Entry 1B70 (X-ray diffraction, 2.70 A resolution); this record covers chains A and B.

== Chain A ==
Molecule: Phenylalanyl-tRNA synthetase
Source organism: Thermus thermophilus
Notes: EC 6.1.1.20; fragment: alpha subunit
Reference sequence: P27001 (SYFA_THETH); numbering as in UniProt (aligned over 1-350)
Amino-acid sequence (350 residues; each row starts with the number of its first residue):
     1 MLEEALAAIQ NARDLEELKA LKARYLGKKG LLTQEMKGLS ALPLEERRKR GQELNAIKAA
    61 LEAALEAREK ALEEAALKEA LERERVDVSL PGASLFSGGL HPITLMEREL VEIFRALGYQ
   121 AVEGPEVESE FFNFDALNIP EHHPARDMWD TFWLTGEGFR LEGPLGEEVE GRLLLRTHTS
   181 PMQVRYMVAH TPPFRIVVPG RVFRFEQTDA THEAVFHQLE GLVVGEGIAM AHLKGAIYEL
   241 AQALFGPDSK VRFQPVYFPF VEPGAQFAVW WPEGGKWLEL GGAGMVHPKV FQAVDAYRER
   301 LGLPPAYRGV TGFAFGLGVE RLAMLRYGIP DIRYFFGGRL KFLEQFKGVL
Unresolved in the structure: 1-85

== Chain B ==
Molecule: Phenylalanyl-tRNA synthetase
Source organism: Thermus thermophilus
Notes: EC 6.1.1.20; fragment: beta subunit
Reference sequence: P27002 (SYFB_THETH); residue numbers follow UniProt; this construct covers 1-785
Amino-acid sequence (785 residues; row label = number of the first residue in the row):
     1 MRVPFSWLKA YVPELESPEV LEERLAGLGF ETDRIERVFP IPRGVVFARV LEAHPIPGTR
    61 LKRLVLDAGR TVEVVSGAEN ARKGIGVALA LPGTELPGLG QKVGERVIQG VRSFGMALSP
   121 RELGVGEYGG GLLEFPEDAL PPGTPLSEAW PEEVVLDLEV TPNRPDALGL LGLARDLHAL
   181 GYALVEPEAA LKAEALPLPF ALKVEDPEGA PHFTLGYAFG LRVAPSPLWM QRALFAAGMR
   241 PINNVVDVTN YVMLERAQPM HAFDLRFVGE GIAVRRAREG ERLKTLDGVE RTLHPEDLVI
   301 AGWRGEESFP LGLAGVMGGA ESEVREDTEA IALEVACFDP VSIRKTARRH GLRTEASHRF
   361 ERGVDPLGQV PAQRRALSLL QALAGARVAE ALLEAGSPKP PEAIPFRPEY ANRLLGTSYP
   421 EAEQIAILKR LGCRVEGEGP TYRVTPPSHR LDLRLEEDLV EEVARIQGYE TIPLALPAFF
   481 PAPDNRGVEA PYRKEQRLRE VLSGLGFQEV YTYSFMDPED ARRFRLDPPR LLLLNPLAPE
   541 KAALRTHLFP GLVRVLKENL DLDRPERALL FEVGRVFRER EETHLAGLLF GEGVGLPWAK
   601 ERLSGYFLLK GYLEALFARL GLAFRVEAQA FPFLHPGVSG RVLVEGEEVG FLGALHPEIA
   661 QELELPPVHL FELRLPLPDK PLAFQDPSRH PAAFRDLAVV VPAPTPYGEV EALVREAAGP
   721 YLESLALFDL YQGPPLPEGH KSLAFHLRFR HPKRTLRDEE VEEAVSRVAE ALRARGFGLR
   781 GLDTP
Unresolved in the structure: 776-785
Swiss-Prot annotation at these positions:
  - binding site (Mg(2+)): D452, D458, E461, E462

== Chain A / chain B interface ==
Residue-residue contacts - 184 pairs, chain A then chain B:
  L90(A) - W598(B)  hydrophobic
  P91(A) - P597(B)  hydrophobic
  P91(A) - W598(B)  hydrogen bond (backbone-side chain)
  G92(A) - P597(B)
  A93(A) - G595(B)
  S94(A) - R567(B)  hydrogen bond (backbone-side chain)
  S94(A) - G593(B)
  S94(A) - V594(B)
  S94(A) - G595(B)  hydrogen bond (backbone-backbone)
  S94(A) - R602(B)  hydrogen bond
  L95(A) - R567(B)
  F96(A) - L505(B)
  F96(A) - G506(B)
  F96(A) - R567(B)
  F96(A) - L569(B)  hydrophobic
  F96(A) - V594(B)  hydrophobic
  F96(A) - Y612(B)
  S97(A) - G506(B)
  G98(A) - S503(B)
  G98(A) - G506(B)
  G98(A) - F507(B)
  G98(A) - Q508(B)
  G99(A) - S503(B)
  G99(A) - F507(B)  hydrogen bond (backbone-backbone)
  G99(A) - Q508(B)  hydrogen bond (backbone-side chain)
  G99(A) - E509(B)  hydrogen bond (backbone-backbone)
  L100(A) - R499(B)
  L100(A) - S503(B)
  L100(A) - Q508(B)
  L100(A) - E509(B)
  H101(A) - E509(B)  hydrogen bond (backbone-side chain)
  H101(A) - Y511(B)
  I103(A) - Y511(B)  hydrophobic
  T104(A) - E509(B)  hydrogen bond
  T104(A) - Y511(B)  hydrogen bond
  E107(A) - Y492(B)  hydrogen bond
  E107(A) - Q496(B)
  E107(A) - R499(B)  salt bridge
  R108(A) - E500(B)  salt bridge
  V111(A) - Y492(B)
  R115(A) - E489(B)  salt bridge
  R115(A) - R493(B)
  Y119(A) - E489(B)
  Q120(A) - N485(B)
  Q120(A) - R486(B)
  Q120(A) - V488(B)
  Q120(A) - E489(B)
  A121(A) - E489(B)  hydrogen bond (backbone-side chain)
  A121(A) - Y492(B)  hydrophobic
  V122(A) - V488(B)  hydrophobic
  E123(A) - Y492(B)
  E123(A) - E495(B)
  E123(A) - R575(B)  salt bridge
  G124(A) - R575(B)  hydrogen bond (backbone-side chain)
  P125(A) - E581(B)
  E126(A) - S514(B)  hydrogen bond
  E126(A) - R575(B)
  E126(A) - F577(B)
  E126(A) - E581(B)  hydrogen bond (backbone-side chain)
  V127(A) - L544(B)  hydrophobic
  V127(A) - F577(B)  hydrophobic
  V127(A) - E581(B)  hydrogen bond (backbone-side chain)
  H142(A) - V341(B)
  H142(A) - R344(B)  hydrogen bond (backbone-side chain)
  H142(A) - K345(B)
  P144(A) - P162(B)  hydrophobic
  P144(A) - R362(B)
  D147(A) - R348(B)  salt bridge
  M148(A) - P162(B)  hydrophobic
  T151(A) - N535(B)  hydrogen bond (backbone-side chain)
  F152(A) - L533(B)  hydrophobic
  F152(A) - N535(B)
  F152(A) - L537(B)  hydrophobic
  W153(A) - L533(B)
  W153(A) - L534(B)  hydrogen bond (backbone-backbone)
  W153(A) - N535(B)  hydrogen bond (backbone-side chain)
  L154(A) - L532(B)
  L154(A) - L534(B)
  T155(A) - R530(B)
  T155(A) - L531(B)
  T155(A) - L532(B)  hydrogen bond (backbone-backbone)
  T155(A) - L534(B)
  G156(A) - R530(B)
  E157(A) - R530(B)
  G158(A) - R530(B)
  G158(A) - E579(B)
  F159(A) - R530(B)
  F159(A) - L531(B)  hydrophobic
  F159(A) - R578(B)
  F159(A) - E579(B)
  F159(A) - R580(B)
  F159(A) - E581(B)
  R160(A) - E579(B)  salt bridge
  R160(A) - R580(B)
  E162(A) - R580(B)  salt bridge
  E168(A) - R580(B)  salt bridge
  Y186(A) - N485(B)  hydrogen bond
  Y186(A) - V488(B)
  H190(A) - D484(B)
  H190(A) - N485(B)
  T191(A) - A482(B)
  T191(A) - D484(B)  hydrogen bond (backbone-side chain)
  T191(A) - N485(B)  hydrogen bond (backbone-side chain)
  P192(A) - A482(B)
  P193(A) - F479(B)  hydrophobic
  P193(A) - F480(B)
  P193(A) - P481(B)
  P193(A) - A482(B)  hydrogen bond (backbone-backbone)
  P193(A) - N485(B)  hydrogen bond (backbone-side chain)
  F194(A) - F479(B)
  F194(A) - N485(B)
  R195(A) - P477(B)  hydrogen bond (side chain-backbone)
  R195(A) - F479(B)
  P199(A) - Y492(B)  hydrophobic
  R201(A) - T512(B)
  R201(A) - S514(B)  hydrogen bond
  R201(A) - R545(B)
  F205(A) - N535(B)
  F205(A) - P536(B)
  F205(A) - L537(B)  hydrophobic
  E213(A) - Y513(B)  hydrogen bond
  A214(A) - L537(B)  hydrophobic
  V215(A) - Y513(B)  hydrophobic
  A229(A) - R413(B)
  A229(A) - L414(B)
  A229(A) - L415(B)
  A229(A) - G416(B)
  M230(A) - L414(B)  hydrogen bond (backbone-backbone)
  M230(A) - L415(B)  hydrogen bond (backbone-backbone)
  A231(A) - L415(B)  hydrogen bond (backbone-backbone)
  A231(A) - I472(B)  hydrophobic
  A231(A) - P473(B)
  A231(A) - A475(B)  hydrogen bond (backbone-backbone)
  H232(A) - A475(B)
  H232(A) - L476(B)
  H232(A) - P477(B)
  K234(A) - Y469(B)  hydrogen bond (side chain-backbone)
  K234(A) - E470(B)  hydrogen bond (side chain-backbone)
  K234(A) - I472(B)  hydrogen bond (side chain-backbone)
  K234(A) - P473(B)
  K234(A) - L474(B)
  G235(A) - L474(B)
  G235(A) - A475(B)
  G235(A) - L476(B)
  A236(A) - L476(B)
  Y238(A) - L474(B)  hydrophobic
  F253(A) - Y469(B)
  Q254(A) - A26(B)  hydrogen bond (side chain-backbone)
  Q254(A) - Y469(B)
  P255(A) - A26(B)
  P255(A) - G27(B)
  P255(A) - G29(B)
  P255(A) - Y469(B)  hydrophobic
  Y257(A) - T161(B)
  Y257(A) - N163(B)
  E262(A) - E457(B)
  E262(A) - D458(B)
  E262(A) - E461(B)
  P263(A) - E461(B)
  P263(A) - Y469(B)
  G264(A) - E461(B)  hydrogen bond (backbone-side chain)
  G264(A) - Y469(B)  hydrogen bond (backbone-side chain)
  A265(A) - Y469(B)  hydrophobic
  Q266(A) - E31(B)  hydrogen bond
  M285(A) - L414(B)  hydrophobic
  H287(A) - L455(B)
  P288(A) - E457(B)
  T311(A) - L414(B)
  F336(A) - Y511(B)
  F336(A) - T512(B)
  F336(A) - Y513(B)  hydrophobic
  G338(A) - V555(B)
  G338(A) - N559(B)  hydrogen bond (backbone-side chain)
  R339(A) - N559(B)
  R339(A) - L562(B)
  R339(A) - D563(B)  salt bridge
  L340(A) - Q508(B)
  L340(A) - N559(B)  hydrogen bond (backbone-side chain)
  K341(A) - D563(B)  salt bridge
  K341(A) - P565(B)
  L343(A) - Q508(B)
  L343(A) - E509(B)
  L343(A) - V510(B)  hydrophobic
  K347(A) - Q508(B)
Other interface residues (no listed pair), chain A (101 interface residues in all): H143, L161, L175, R176, F203, E206, Q207, T208, H217, V223, G227, I228, E239, V256, E279, F335, E344
Other interface residues (no listed pair), chain B (97 interface residues in all): L28, P340, E361, R465, A478, G487, F515, E558, A568, L570, F571, L589, L596

== In short ==
101 residues of chain A face 97 of chain B across their interface; the contacts include 42 hydrogen bonds and
10 salt bridges. Polar contacts include E107(A)-R499(B), R108(A)-E500(B) and R115(A)-E489(B). Curated
annotation (UniProt) lists 4 Mg2+-binding residues on chain B.
Chain A is Phenylalanyl-tRNA synthetase and chain B is Phenylalanyl-tRNA synthetase, both from Thermus
thermophilus; the structure, Phenylalanyl tRNA synthetase complexed with phenylalanine, was determined by
X-ray diffraction, deposited together with 1B7Y.
